2AFH - chains A and F of the 6 polymer chains in the assembly; structure by X-ray diffraction, 2.10 A resolution.

[Chain A]
Protein: Nitrogenase molybdenum-iron protein
Source organism: Azotobacter vinelandii
Notes: EC 1.18.6.1
UniProt: P07328 (NIFD_AZOVI); residues 2-492 here correspond to UniProt positions 1-491 (UniProt number = residue number - 1)
Chain sequence (491 residues; row label = number of the first residue in the row):
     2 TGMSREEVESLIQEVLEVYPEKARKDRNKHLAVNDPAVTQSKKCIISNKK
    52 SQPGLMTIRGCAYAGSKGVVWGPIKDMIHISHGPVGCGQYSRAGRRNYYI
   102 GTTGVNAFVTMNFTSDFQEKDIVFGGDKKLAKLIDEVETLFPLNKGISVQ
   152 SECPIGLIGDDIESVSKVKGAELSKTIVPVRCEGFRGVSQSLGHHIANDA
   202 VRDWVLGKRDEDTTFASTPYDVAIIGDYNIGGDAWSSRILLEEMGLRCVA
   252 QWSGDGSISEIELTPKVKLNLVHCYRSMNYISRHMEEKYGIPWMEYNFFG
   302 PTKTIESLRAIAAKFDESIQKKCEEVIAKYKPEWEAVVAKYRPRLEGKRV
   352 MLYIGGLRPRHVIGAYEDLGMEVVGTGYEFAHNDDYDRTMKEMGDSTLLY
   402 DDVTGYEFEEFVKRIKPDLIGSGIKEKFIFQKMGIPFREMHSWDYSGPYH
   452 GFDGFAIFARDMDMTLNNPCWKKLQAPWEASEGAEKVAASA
Not modelled in the structure: 2-4, 481-492
Ion coordination: fe(8)-S(7) cluster Fe: Cys62, Cys88, Cys154 (shared with 3 residues of chain B); fe(7)-mo-S(9)-n cluster Fe near Cys275 (its only coordinating residue here)
Residues lining bound ligands:
  - fe(7)-mo-S(9)-n cluster (CFN): Val70, Arg96, His195, Tyr229, Ile231, Cys275, Arg277, Ser278, Ile355, Gly356, Gly357, Leu358, Arg359, Pro360, Phe381, Met441, His442
  - fe(8)-S(7) cluster (CLF): Cys62, Tyr64, Pro85, Gly87, Cys88, Tyr91, Glu153, Cys154, Gly185
  - 3-hydroxy-3-carboxy-adipic acid (HCA): Ala65, Gly95, Arg96, Gln191, Gly424, Ile425, Lys426, Glu440, His442

[Chain F]
Protein: Nitrogenase iron protein 1
Source organism: Azotobacter vinelandii
Notes: EC 1.18.6.1
UniProt: P00459 (NIFH1_AZOVI); residue numbers follow UniProt; this construct covers 1-289
Chain sequence (289 residues; each row starts with the number of its first residue):
     1 AMRQCAIYGKGGIGKSTTTQNLVAALAEMGKKVMIVGCDPKADSTRLILH
    51 SKAQNTIMEMAAEAGTVEDLELEDVLKAGYGGVKCVESGGPEPGVGCAGR
   101 GVITAINFLEEEGAYEDDLDFVFYDVLGDVVCGGFAMPIRENKAQEIYIV
   151 CSGEMMAMYAANNISKGIVKYANSGSVRLGGLICNSRNTDREDELIIALA
   201 NKLGTQMIHFVPRDNVVQRAEIRRMTVIEYDPKAKQADEYRALARKVVDN
   251 KLLVIPNPITMDELEELLMEFGIMEVEDESIVGKTAEEV
Not modelled in the structure: 287-289
Ion coordination: 4Fe-4S cluster Fe: Cys97, Cys132 (shared with 2 residues of chain E)
Residues lining bound ligands: 4Fe-4S cluster (SF4): Gly96, Cys97, Ala98, Gly99, Cys132, Gly133, Gly134, Phe135

[Interface between chain A and chain F]
Pairs across the interface (19; chain A residue first):
  Glu120(A) - Arg100(F)
  Glu120(A) - Ile103(F)
  Glu120(A) - Thr104(F)
  Glu120(A) - Asn107(F)
  Lys121(A) - Ala61(F)  hydrogen bond (side chain-backbone)
  Lys121(A) - Ala64(F)  hydrogen bond (side chain-backbone)
  Lys121(A) - Gly65(F)  hydrogen bond (side chain-backbone)
  Lys121(A) - Thr66(F)
  Lys121(A) - Val67(F)
  Ile123(A) - Arg100(F)
  Val124(A) - Pro91(F)  hydrophobic
  Val124(A) - Val95(F)
  Val124(A) - Gly96(F)
  Val124(A) - Arg100(F)
  Val124(A) - Gly101(F)
  Val124(A) - Thr104(F)
  Phe125(A) - Met58(F)  hydrophobic
  Phe125(A) - Ala62(F)  hydrophobic
  Phe125(A) - Pro91(F)  hydrophobic
Also at the interface, not in a pair above, chain F (17 interface residues in all): Glu92, Cys97

[In short]
Chain A and chain F form an interface of 5 and 17 residues respectively; the contacts include 3 hydrogen
bonds. Polar contacts include Lys121(A)-Ala61(F), Lys121(A)-Ala64(F) and Lys121(A)-Gly65(F). Ligands of chain
A: 3-hydroxy-3-carboxy-adipic acid, fe(7)-mo-S(9)-n cluster and fe(8)-S(7) cluster. Chain F binds 4Fe-4S
cluster.
Chain A is Nitrogenase molybdenum-iron protein and chain F is Nitrogenase iron protein 1, both from
Azotobacter vinelandii; the structure, Crystal Structure of Nucleotide-Free Av2-Av1 Complex, was determined by
X-ray diffraction, deposited together with 4WZB and 2AFI.
